7EBZ - chains B and F of the 6 polymer chains in the assembly; structure by electron microscopy, 3.09 A resolution.

Chain B:
Protein: Capsid protein VP2
Organism: Human enterovirus D68
UniProtKB: A0A097BW12 (A0A097BW12_HED68); residues 1-248 here correspond to UniProt positions 70-317 (UniProt number = residue number + 69)
Chain sequence (248 residues; row label = number of the first residue in the row):
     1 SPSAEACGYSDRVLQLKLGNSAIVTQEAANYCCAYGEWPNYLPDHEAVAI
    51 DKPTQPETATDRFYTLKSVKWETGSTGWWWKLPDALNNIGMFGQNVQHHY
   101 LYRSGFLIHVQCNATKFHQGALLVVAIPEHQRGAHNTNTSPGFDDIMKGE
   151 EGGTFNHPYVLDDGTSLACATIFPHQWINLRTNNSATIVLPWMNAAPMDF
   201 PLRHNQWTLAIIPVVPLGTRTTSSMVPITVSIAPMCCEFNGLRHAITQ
Disordered / not traced: 1-8, 248

Chain F:
Protein: Fab 2H12 light chain
Organism: Mus musculus
Notes: antibody fragment or engineered binder
Chain sequence (214 residues; row label = number of the first residue in the row):
     1 DIQMTQSPSSLSASLGERVSLTCRASQDIGSSLNWLQQEPDGTIKRLIYA
    51 TSSLDSGVPKRFSGSRSGSDYSLTISSLESEDFVDYYCLQYASFPLTFGA
   101 GTKLELKRADAAPTVSIFPPSSEQLTSGGASVVCFLNNFYPKDINVKWKI
   151 DGSERQNGVLNSWTDQDSKDSTYSMSSTLTLTKDEYERHNSYTCEATHKT
   201 STSPIVKSFNRNEC
Disordered / not traced: 109-214
Cystine bridges: Cys23-Cys88

Interface between chain B and chain F:
Pairs across the interface - 8 pairs, chain B then chain F:
  Thr139(B) with Tyr91(F), hydrogen bond (side chain-backbone); Ala92(F); Ser93(F); Phe94(F)
  Ser140(B) with Ala92(F), hydrogen bond (backbone-backbone); Ser93(F); Phe94(F), hydrogen bond (backbone-backbone)
  Gly142(B) with Phe94(F)
Interface residues without a listed pair, chain B (6 interface residues in all): Asn138, Pro141, Asp145
Interface residues without a listed pair, chain F (5 interface residues in all): Leu96

Summary:
6 residues of chain B and 5 residues of chain F are in contact, with 3 hydrogen bonds. Polar pairs include
Thr139(B)-Tyr91(F), Ser140(B)-Ala92(F) and Ser140(B)-Phe94(F).
Here chain B is Capsid protein VP2 (Human enterovirus D68) and chain F is Fab 2H12 light chain (Mus musculus).
Entry 7EBZ (EV-D68 in complex with 2H12 Fab (state S1)) was determined by electron microscopy together with
7EBR and 7ECY from the same study.
